PDB entry 4ZOL | X-ray diffraction, 2.50 A resolution | chains D and E of the 6 polymer chains in the assembly

# Chain D
Molecule: Tubulin beta chain
Source organism: Sus scrofa
UniProt: P02554 (TBB_PIG); the author numbering skips numbers that UniProt does not, so the offset changes along the chain: 1-42 = UniProt 1-42; 45-360 = UniProt 43-358; 369-455 = UniProt 359-445
Sequence (445 residues; numbered 1 to 455; 10 numbers in that range are skipped by the numbering (no residue carries them; nothing is unmodelled there); the number before each row is that of its first residue):
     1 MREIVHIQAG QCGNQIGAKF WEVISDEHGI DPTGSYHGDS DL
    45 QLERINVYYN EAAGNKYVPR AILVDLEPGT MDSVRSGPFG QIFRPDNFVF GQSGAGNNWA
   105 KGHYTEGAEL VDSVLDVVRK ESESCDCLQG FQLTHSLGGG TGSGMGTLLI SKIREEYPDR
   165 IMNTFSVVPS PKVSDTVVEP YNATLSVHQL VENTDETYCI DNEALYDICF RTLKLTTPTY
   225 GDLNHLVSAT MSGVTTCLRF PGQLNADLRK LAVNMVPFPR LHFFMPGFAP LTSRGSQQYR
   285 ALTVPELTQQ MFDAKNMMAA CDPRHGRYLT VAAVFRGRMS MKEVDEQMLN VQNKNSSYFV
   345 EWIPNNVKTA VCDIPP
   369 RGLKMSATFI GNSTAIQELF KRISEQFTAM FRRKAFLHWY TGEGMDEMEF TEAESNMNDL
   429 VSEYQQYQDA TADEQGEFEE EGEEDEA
Disordered / not traced: 281-284, 442-455
Residues lining bound ligands:
  - Tubulysin M (55Q; (2R,4R)-4-{[(2-{(1R,3R)-1-(acetyloxy)-4-methyl-3-[methyl(N-{[(2S)-1-methylpiperidin-2-yl]carbonyl}-D-isoleucyl)amino]pentyl}-1,3-thiazol-4-yl)carbonyl]amino}-2-methyl-5-phenylpentanoic acid): Gln11, Gln15, Pro175, Lys176, Val177, Ser178, Asp179, Tyr210, Pro222, Thr223, Tyr224, Gly225, Leu227, Asn228, Arg278
  - GDP (guanosine-5'-diphosphate): Ala9, Gly10, Gln11, Cys12, Gln15, Ile16, Asp69, Ser140, Gly142, Gly143, Gly144, Thr145, Gly146, Val171, Pro173, Val177, Ser178, Glu183, Asn206, Leu209, Tyr224, Leu227, Asn228
Curated features (UniProtKB/Swiss-Prot):
  - motif: Met1 to Ile4 (MREI motif)
  - binding site (GTP): Gln11, Glu71, Ser140, Gly144, Thr145, Gly146, Asn206, Asn228
  - binding site (Mg(2+)): Glu71
  - modified residue: Ser40 (Phosphoserine), Lys60 (N6-acetyllysine), Ser174 (Phosphoserine), Thr287 (Phosphothreonine), Thr292 (Phosphothreonine), Arg320 (Omega-N-methylarginine), Glu448 (5-glutamyl polyglutamate)
  - cross-link (Glycyl lysine isopeptide (Lys-Gly)): Lys60 (interchain with G-Cter in ubiquitin), Lys326 (interchain with G-Cter in ubiquitin)
Reported in the primary citation:
  - binding site for Tubulysin M: Gln15, Asp179, Thr223, Tyr224, Gly225, Asn228, Arg278

# Chain E
Molecule: Stathmin-4
Source organism: Rattus norvegicus
UniProt: P63043 (STMN4_RAT); residues 5-145 here correspond to UniProt positions 49-189 (UniProt number = residue number + 44)
Sequence (143 residues; row label = number of the first residue in the row):
     3 MADMEVIELN KCTSGQSFEV ILKPPSFDGV PEFNASLPRR RDPSLEEIQK KLEAAEERRK
    63 YQEAELLKHL AEKREHEREV IQKAIEENNN FIKMAKEKLA QKMESNKENR EAHLAAMLER
   123 LQEKDKHAEE VRKNKELKEE ASR
Disordered / not traced: 3-5, 29-42, 142-145
Construct notes: expression tag (3-4)
Curated features (UniProtKB/Swiss-Prot):
  - modified residue: Ser46 (Phosphoserine)

# Interface between chain D and chain E
Pairs across the interface (26; chain D residue first):
  Tyr108(D) with His129(E), hydrogen bond; Ala130(E), hydrophobic; Val133(E), hydrophobic; Arg134(E), hydrogen bond (backbone-side chain)
  Thr109(D) with Lys137(E)
  Ala112(D) with Arg134(E)
  Ser155(D) with Leu123(E); Lys126(E)
  Lys156(D) with Asp127(E), salt bridge
  Arg158(D) with Leu123(E)
  Glu159(D) with Leu120(E); Leu123(E); Gln124(E), hydrogen bond; Asp127(E)
  Pro162(D) with Met119(E); Leu120(E), hydrophobic
  Gln193(D) with Lys126(E), hydrogen bond
  Asn197(D) with Leu123(E); Lys126(E)
  Thr409(D) with Lys140(E), hydrogen bond (backbone-side chain)
  Gly410(D) with Lys137(E)
  Glu411(D) with Val133(E); Lys137(E), salt bridge
  Gly412(D) with Val133(E); Asn136(E)
  Glu417(D) with His129(E), salt bridge
Interface residues without a listed pair, chain D (17 interface residues in all): Met413, Met416
Interface residues without a listed pair, chain E (14 interface residues in all): Leu116

# Summary
17 residues of chain D face 14 of chain E across their interface; the contacts include 5 hydrogen bonds and 3
salt bridges. Among the polar pairs are Lys156(D)-Asp127(E), Glu411(D)-Lys137(E) and Glu417(D)-His129(E).
Bound to chain D: GDP and Tubulysin M. The paper reports a binding site for Tubulysin M at Gln15(D), Asp179(D)
and Thr223(D) among others.
Here chain D is Tubulin beta chain (Sus scrofa) and chain E is Stathmin-4 (Rattus norvegicus). Entry 4ZOL
(Crystal Structure of Tubulin-Stathmin-TTL-Tubulysin M Complex) was determined by X-ray diffraction (same
publication as 4ZHQ, 4ZI7 and 5BMV).
